PDB entry 3FKZ | X-ray diffraction, 1.99 A resolution | chains A and B

== Chain A (and B) ==
Protein: Ribonuclease pancreatic
From: Bos taurus
Notes: EC 3.1.27.5; chain B of this document is another copy of the same molecule, construct and numbering; everything in this record applies to it too
UniProtKB: P61823 (RNAS1_BOVIN); residues 1-124 here correspond to UniProt positions 27-150 (UniProt number = residue number + 26)
Sequence (124 residues; each row starts with the number of its first residue):
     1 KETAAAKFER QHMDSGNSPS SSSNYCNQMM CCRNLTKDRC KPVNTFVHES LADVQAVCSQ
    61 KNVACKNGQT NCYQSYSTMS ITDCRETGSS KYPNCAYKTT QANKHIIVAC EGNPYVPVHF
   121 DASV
Construct notes: engineered mutation Gly16 (Ser42 in P61823), Asn17 (Thr43 in P61823), Pro19 (Ala45 in P61823), Ser20 (Ala46 in P61823), Cys31 (Lys57 in P61823), Cys32 (Ser58 in P61823)
Modified positions: Cys31 (s-(2-amino-2-oxoethyl)-l-cysteine; YCM); Cys32 (s-(2-amino-2-oxoethyl)-l-cysteine; YCM)
Curated features (UniProtKB/Swiss-Prot):
  - active site: His12 (Proton acceptor), His119 (Proton donor)
  - binding site (substrate): Lys7, Arg10, Lys41 to Thr45, Lys66, Arg85
  - glycosylation: Lys1 (N-linked (Glc) (glycation) lysine), Lys7 (N-linked (Glc) (glycation) lysine), Asn34 (N-linked (GlcNAc...) asparagine), Lys37 (N-linked (Glc) (glycation) lysine), Lys41 (N-linked (Glc) (glycation) lysine)
Disulfide bonds: Cys26-Cys84, Cys40-Cys95, Cys58-Cys110, Cys65-Cys72

== How chain A and chain B interact ==
Residue-residue contacts - 95 pairs, chain A then chain B:
  Ala4(A) with Val118(B), hydrophobic
  Ala5(A) with Val116(B), hydrophobic; Pro117(B)
  Phe8(A) with Val54(B), hydrophobic; Val108(B), hydrophobic; Pro117(B); Val118(B), hydrophobic; His119(B)
  Glu9(A) with Arg33(B), hydrogen bond (backbone-side chain); Leu51(B)
  Arg10(A) with Arg33(B), hydrogen bond (backbone-side chain); Asn34(B); Leu35(B)
  Gln11(A) with Leu35(B); Lys41(B); Asn44(B), hydrogen bond (backbone-side chain); Thr45(B); Phe46(B)
  His12(A) with Asn44(B), hydrogen bond; Thr45(B), hydrogen bond (side chain-backbone); Phe46(B); Val47(B), hydrogen bond (backbone-backbone); Phe120(B)
  Met13(A) with Arg33(B), hydrogen bond (backbone-side chain); Val47(B); Glu49(B); Ser50(B); Leu51(B), hydrophobic; Val54(B), hydrophobic
  Asp14(A) with Tyr25(B), hydrogen bond; Met29(B); Arg33(B), salt bridge; Val47(B), hydrogen bond (backbone-backbone); His48(B), hydrogen bond (backbone-side chain)
  Ser15(A) with Val47(B); His48(B); Glu49(B), hydrogen bond (side chain-backbone); Ser50(B); Leu51(B)
  Gly16(A) with His48(B), hydrogen bond (backbone-backbone)
  Asn17(A) with Tyr25(B); His48(B)
  Ser18(A) with His48(B), hydrogen bond (backbone-side chain); Ser80(B), hydrogen bond
  Pro19(A) with Tyr25(B), hydrophobic; His48(B); Thr82(B)
  Ser20(A) with Gln101(B)
  Ser22(A) with Pro19(B)
  Tyr25(A) with Asp14(B), hydrogen bond; Asn17(B); Pro19(B), hydrophobic
  Met29(A) with Asp14(B)
  Arg33(A) with Glu9(B), hydrogen bond (side chain-backbone); Arg10(B), hydrogen bond (side chain-backbone); Met13(B), hydrogen bond (side chain-backbone); Asp14(B), salt bridge
  Asn34(A) with Arg10(B)
  Leu35(A) with Arg10(B); Gln11(B)
  Lys41(A) with Gln11(B), hydrogen bond
  Asn44(A) with Gln11(B), hydrogen bond (side chain-backbone); His12(B)
  Thr45(A) with Gln11(B); His12(B), hydrogen bond (backbone-side chain)
  Phe46(A) with Gln11(B); His12(B)
  Val47(A) with His12(B), hydrogen bond (backbone-backbone); Met13(B); Asp14(B), hydrogen bond (backbone-backbone); Ser15(B)
  His48(A) with Asp14(B), hydrogen bond (side chain-backbone); Ser15(B); Gly16(B), hydrogen bond (backbone-backbone); Asn17(B); Ser18(B)
  Glu49(A) with Met13(B); Ser15(B), hydrogen bond (backbone-side chain)
  Ser50(A) with Met13(B); Ser15(B)
  Leu51(A) with Glu9(B); Met13(B), hydrophobic
  Val54(A) with Phe8(B), hydrophobic; Met13(B), hydrophobic
  Thr82(A) with Pro19(B)
  Gln101(A) with Pro19(B); Ser20(B), hydrogen bond
  Val108(A) with Phe8(B), hydrophobic
  Val116(A) with Ala5(B), hydrophobic
  Pro117(A) with Phe8(B)
  Val118(A) with Ala4(B), hydrophobic; Phe8(B)
  His119(A) with Phe8(B)
  Phe120(A) with Phe8(B); His12(B)
Interface residues without a listed pair, chain A (43 interface residues in all): Ser21, Ser80, Thr99, Glu111
Interface residues without a listed pair, chain B (43 interface residues in all): Ser23, Gln55, Thr99, Glu111

== Summary ==
The chain A/chain B interface involves 43 residues from each chain, with 27 hydrogen bonds and 2 salt bridges.
Polar contacts include Asp14(A)-Arg33(B), Glu9(A)-Arg33(B) and Arg10(A)-Arg33(B). Curated annotation (UniProt)
lists active-site residues His12(A) and His119(A) and 9 substrate-binding residues on chain A.
Both chains are Ribonuclease pancreatic (Bos taurus). Entry 3FKZ (X-ray structure of the non covalent swapped
form of the S16G/T17N/A19P/A20S/K31C/S32C mutant of bovine pancreatic ribonuclease) was determined by X-ray
diffraction, deposited together with 3FL0, 3FL1 and 3FL3.
